PDB entry 5XOG | X-ray diffraction, 3.00 A resolution | chains B and T of the 17 polymer chains in the assembly

[Chain B]
Molecule: DNA-directed RNA polymerase subunit beta
Organism: Komagataella phaffii (strain GS115 / ATCC 20864)
Notes: EC 2.7.7.6
Reference sequence: C4QZQ7 (C4QZQ7_KOMPG); numbering as in UniProt (aligned over 1-1227)
Amino-acid sequence (1227 residues; numbered 1 to 1227; the number before each row is that of its first residue):
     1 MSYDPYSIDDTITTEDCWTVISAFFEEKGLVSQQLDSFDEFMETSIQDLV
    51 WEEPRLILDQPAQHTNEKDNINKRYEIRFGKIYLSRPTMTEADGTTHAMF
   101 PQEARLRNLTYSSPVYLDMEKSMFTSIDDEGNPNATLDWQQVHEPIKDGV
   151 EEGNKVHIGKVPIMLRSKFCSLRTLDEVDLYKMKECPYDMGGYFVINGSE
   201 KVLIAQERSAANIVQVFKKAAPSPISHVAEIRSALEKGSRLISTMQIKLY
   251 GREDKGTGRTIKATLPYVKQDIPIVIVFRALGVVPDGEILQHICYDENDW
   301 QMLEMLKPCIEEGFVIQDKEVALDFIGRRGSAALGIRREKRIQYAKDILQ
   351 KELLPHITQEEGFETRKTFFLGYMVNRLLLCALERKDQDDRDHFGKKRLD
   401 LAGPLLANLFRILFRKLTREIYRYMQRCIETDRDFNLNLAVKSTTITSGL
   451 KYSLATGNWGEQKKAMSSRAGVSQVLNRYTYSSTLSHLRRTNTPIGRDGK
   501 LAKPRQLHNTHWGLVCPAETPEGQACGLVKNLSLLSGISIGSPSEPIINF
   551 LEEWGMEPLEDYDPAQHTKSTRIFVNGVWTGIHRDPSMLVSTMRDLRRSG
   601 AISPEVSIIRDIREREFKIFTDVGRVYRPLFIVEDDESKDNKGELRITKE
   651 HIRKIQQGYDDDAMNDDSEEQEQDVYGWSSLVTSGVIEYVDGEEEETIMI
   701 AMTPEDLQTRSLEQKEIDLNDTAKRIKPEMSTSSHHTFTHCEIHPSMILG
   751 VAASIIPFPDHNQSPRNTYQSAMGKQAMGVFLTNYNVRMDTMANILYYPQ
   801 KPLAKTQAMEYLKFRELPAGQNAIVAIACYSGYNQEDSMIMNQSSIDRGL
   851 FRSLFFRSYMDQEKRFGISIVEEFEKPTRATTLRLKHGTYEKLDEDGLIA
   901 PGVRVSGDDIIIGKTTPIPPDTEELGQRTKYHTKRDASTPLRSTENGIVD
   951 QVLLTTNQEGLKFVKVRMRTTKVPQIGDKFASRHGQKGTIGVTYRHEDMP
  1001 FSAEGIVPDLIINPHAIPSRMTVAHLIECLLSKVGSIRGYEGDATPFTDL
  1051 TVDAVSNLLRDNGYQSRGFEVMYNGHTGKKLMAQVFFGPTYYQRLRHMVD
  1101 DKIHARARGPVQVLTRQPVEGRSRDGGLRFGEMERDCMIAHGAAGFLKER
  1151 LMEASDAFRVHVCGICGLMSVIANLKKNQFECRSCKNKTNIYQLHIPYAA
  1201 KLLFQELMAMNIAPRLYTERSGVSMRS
Unresolved in the structure: 1-8, 129-152, 663-674, 712-718, 921-930, 1223-1227
Ion coordination: Zn2+: Cys1163, Cys1166, Cys1182, Cys1185

[Chain T]
Molecule: 39-nt DNA strand
Sequence (39 nucleotides; row label = number of the first residue in the row; numbers below 1 keep their minus sign (DC-21 is residue -21)):
   -21 CACTCTACCGATAAGCAGAGCTACCTCTCGATTTTTGGT
Unresolved in the structure: 11-17

[Interface between chain B and chain T]
Pairs across the interface (26; chain B residue first):
  Ser199(B) with DG8(T), phosphate contact
  Lys201(B) with DC7(T), hydrogen bond to the phosphate; DG8(T), salt bridge to the phosphate
  Tyr452(B) with DA9(T), phosphate contact
  Ala455(B) with DG8(T), sugar contact
  Thr456(B) with DG8(T), phosphate contact
  Gln462(B) with DA9(T), hydrogen bond to the phosphate; DT10(T), hydrogen bond to the phosphate
  Val475(B) with DC7(T), sugar contact
  Asp498(B) with DC-1(T), base contact
  Gln524(B) with DT0(T), base contact
  Thr791(B) with DT6(T), phosphate contact; DC7(T), hydrogen bond to the phosphate
  Met792(B) with DC5(T), phosphate contact; DT6(T), sugar contact
  Arg857(B) with DT6(T), salt bridge to the phosphate
  Arg942(B) with DT6(T), salt bridge to the phosphate
  Gly1121(B) with DT4(T), phosphate contact
  Arg1122(B) with DT4(T), hydrogen bond to the phosphate; DC5(T), salt bridge to the phosphate
  Ser1123(B) with DC5(T), phosphate contact
  Leu1128(B) with DC3(T), phosphate contact
  Arg1129(B) with DC2(T), salt bridge to the phosphate; DC3(T), hydrogen bond to the phosphate
  Gly1131(B) with DC2(T), phosphate contact
  Met1133(B) with DA1(T), sugar contact
Interface residues without a listed pair, chain B (24 interface residues in all): Ile196, Asp1101, Gly1127, Glu1134

[Summary]
24 residues of chain B and 12 residues of chain T are in contact; the contacts include 6 hydrogen bonds and 5
salt bridges. Among the polar pairs are Lys201(B)-DC7(T), Gln462(B)-DA9(T) and Gln462(B)-DT10(T). Cys1163(B),
Cys1166(B), Cys1182(B) and Cys1185(B) form the Zn2+ site.
Chain B is DNA-directed RNA polymerase subunit beta (Komagataella phaffii (strain GS115 / ATCC 20864)) and
chain T is a 39-nt DNA strand; the structure, RNA Polymerase II elongation complex bound with Spt5 KOW5 and
Elf1, was determined by X-ray diffraction together with 5XON from the same study.
